PDB entry 7VXD | electron microscopy, 4.00 A resolution | chains A and B of the 4 polymer chains in the assembly

== Chain A ==
Molecule: Spike glycoprotein
Source organism: Severe acute respiratory syndrome coronavirus 2
Notes: engineered mutation(s): deletions 241-243
Reference sequence: P0DTC2 (SPIKE_SARS2); aligned to UniProt positions 1-1206 over residues 1-1206
Chain sequence (1258 residues; row label = number of the first residue in the row; note: 3 numbers in that range are skipped by the numbering (no residue carries them; nothing is unmodelled there)):
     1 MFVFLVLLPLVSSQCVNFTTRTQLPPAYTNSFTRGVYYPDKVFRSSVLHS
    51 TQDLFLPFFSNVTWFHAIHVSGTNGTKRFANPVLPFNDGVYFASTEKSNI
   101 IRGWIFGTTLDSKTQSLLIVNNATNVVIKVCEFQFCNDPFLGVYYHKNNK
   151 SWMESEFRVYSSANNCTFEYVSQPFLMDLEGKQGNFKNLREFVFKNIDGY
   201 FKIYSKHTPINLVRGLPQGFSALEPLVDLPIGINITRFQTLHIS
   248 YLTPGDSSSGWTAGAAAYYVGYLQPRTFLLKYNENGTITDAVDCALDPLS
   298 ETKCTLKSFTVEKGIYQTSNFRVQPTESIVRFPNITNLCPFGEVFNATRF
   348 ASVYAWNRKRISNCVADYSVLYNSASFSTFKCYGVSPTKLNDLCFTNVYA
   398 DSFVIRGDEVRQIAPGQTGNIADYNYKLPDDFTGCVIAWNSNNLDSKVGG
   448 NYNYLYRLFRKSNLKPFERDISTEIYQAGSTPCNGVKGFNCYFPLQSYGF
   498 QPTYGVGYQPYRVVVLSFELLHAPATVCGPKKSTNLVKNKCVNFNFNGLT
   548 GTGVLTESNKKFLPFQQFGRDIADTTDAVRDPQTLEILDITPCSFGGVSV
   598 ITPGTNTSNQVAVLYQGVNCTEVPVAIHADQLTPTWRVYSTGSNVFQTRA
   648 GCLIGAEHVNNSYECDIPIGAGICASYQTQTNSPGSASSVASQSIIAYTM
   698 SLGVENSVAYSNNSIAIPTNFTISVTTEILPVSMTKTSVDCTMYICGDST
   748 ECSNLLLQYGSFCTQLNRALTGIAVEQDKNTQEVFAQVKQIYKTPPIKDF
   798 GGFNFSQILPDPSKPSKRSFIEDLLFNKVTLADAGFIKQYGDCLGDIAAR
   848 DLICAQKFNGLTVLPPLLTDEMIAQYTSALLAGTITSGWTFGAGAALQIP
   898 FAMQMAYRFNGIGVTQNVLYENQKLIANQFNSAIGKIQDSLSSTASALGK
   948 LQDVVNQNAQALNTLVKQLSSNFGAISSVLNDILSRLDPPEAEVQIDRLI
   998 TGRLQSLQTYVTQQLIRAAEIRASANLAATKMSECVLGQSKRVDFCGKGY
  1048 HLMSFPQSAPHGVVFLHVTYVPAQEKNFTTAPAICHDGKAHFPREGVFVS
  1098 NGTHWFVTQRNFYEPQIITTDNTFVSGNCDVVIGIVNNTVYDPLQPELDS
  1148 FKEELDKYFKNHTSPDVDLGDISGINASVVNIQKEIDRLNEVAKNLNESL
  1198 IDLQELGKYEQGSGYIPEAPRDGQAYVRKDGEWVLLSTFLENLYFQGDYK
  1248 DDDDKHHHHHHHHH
Disordered / not traced: 1-13, 70-76, 248-254, 621-640, 677-688, 828-847, 1162-1261
Disulfide bonds: Cys131-Cys166, Cys291-Cys301, Cys336-Cys361, Cys379-Cys432, Cys391-Cys525, Cys480-Cys488, Cys538-Cys590, Cys617-Cys649, Cys662-Cys671, Cys738-Cys760, Cys743-Cys749, Cys1032-Cys1043, Cys1082-Cys1126
Sequence notes: variant Phe18 (Leu in P0DTC2), Ala80 (Asp in P0DTC2), Gly215 (Asp in P0DTC2), Ile243 (Arg246 in P0DTC2), Asn417 (Lys in P0DTC2), Lys484 (Glu in P0DTC2), Tyr501 (Asn in P0DTC2), Gly614 (Asp in P0DTC2), Gly682 (Arg in P0DTC2), Ser683 (Arg in P0DTC2), Ser685 (Arg in P0DTC2), Val701 (Ala in P0DTC2), Pro986 (Lys in P0DTC2), Pro987 (Val in P0DTC2); expression tag (1207-1261)

== Chain B ==
Molecule: Spike glycoprotein
Source organism: Severe acute respiratory syndrome coronavirus 2
Notes: engineered mutation(s): deletions 241-243
Reference sequence: P0DTC2 (SPIKE_SARS2); aligned to UniProt positions 1-1206 over residues 1-1206
Chain sequence (1258 residues; numbered 1 to 1261; 3 numbers in that range are skipped by the numbering (no residue carries them; nothing is unmodelled there); the number before each row is that of its first residue):
     1 MFVFLVLLPLVSSQCVNFTTRTQLPPAYTNSFTRGVYYPDKVFRSSVLHS
    51 TQDLFLPFFSNVTWFHAIHVSGTNGTKRFANPVLPFNDGVYFASTEKSNI
   101 IRGWIFGTTLDSKTQSLLIVNNATNVVIKVCEFQFCNDPFLGVYYHKNNK
   151 SWMESEFRVYSSANNCTFEYVSQPFLMDLEGKQGNFKNLREFVFKNIDGY
   201 FKIYSKHTPINLVRGLPQGFSALEPLVDLPIGINITRFQTLHI
   247 SYLTPGDSSSGWTAGAAAYYVGYLQPRTFLLKYNENGTITDAVDCALDPL
   297 SETKCTLKSFTVEKGIYQTSNFRVQPTESIVRFPNITNLCPFGEVFNATR
   347 FASVYAWNRKRISNCVADYSVLYNSASFSTFKCYGVSPTKLNDLCFTNVY
   397 ADSFVIRGDEVRQIAPGQTGNIADYNYKLPDDFTGCVIAWNSNNLDSKVG
   447 GNYNYLYRLFRKSNLKPFERDISTEIYQAGSTPCNGVKGFNCYFPLQSYG
   497 FQPTYGVGYQPYRVVVLSFELLHAPATVCGPKKSTNLVKNKCVNFNFNGL
   547 TGTGVLTESNKKFLPFQQFGRDIADTTDAVRDPQTLEILDITPCSFGGVS
   597 VITPGTNTSNQVAVLYQGVNCTEVPVAIHADQLTPTWRVYSTGSNVFQTR
   647 AGCLIGAEHVNNSYECDIPIGAGICASYQTQTNSPGSASSVASQSIIAYT
   697 MSLGVENSVAYSNNSIAIPTNFTISVTTEILPVSMTKTSVDCTMYICGDS
   747 TECSNLLLQYGSFCTQLNRALTGIAVEQDKNTQEVFAQVKQIYKTPPIKD
   797 FGGFNFSQILPDPSKPSKRSFIEDLLFNKVTLADAGFIKQYGDCLGDIAA
   847 RDLICAQKFNGLTVLPPLLTDEMIAQYTSALLAGTITSGWTFGAGAALQI
   897 PFAMQMAYRFNGIGVTQNVLYENQKLIANQFNSAIGKIQDSLSSTASALG
   947 KLQDVVNQNAQALNTLVKQLSSNFGAISSVLNDILSRLDPPEAEVQIDRL
   997 ITGRLQSLQTYVTQQLIRAAEIRASANLAATKMSECVLGQSKRVDFCGKG
  1047 YHLMSFPQSAPHGVVFLHVTYVPAQEKNFTTAPAICHDGKAHFPREGVFV
  1097 SNGTHWFVTQRNFYEPQIITTDNTFVSGNCDVVIGIVNNTVYDPLQPELD
  1147 SFKEELDKYFKNHTSPDVDLGDISGINASVVNIQKEIDRLNEVAKNLNES
  1197 LIDLQELGKYEQGSGYIPEAPRDGQAYVRKDGEWVLLSTFLENLYFQGDY
  1247 KDDDDKHHHHHHHHH
Disordered / not traced: 1-13, 70-76, 247-254, 621-640, 677-688, 828-847, 1162-1261
Disulfide bonds: Cys131-Cys166, Cys291-Cys301, Cys379-Cys432, Cys480-Cys488, Cys538-Cys590, Cys617-Cys649, Cys662-Cys671, Cys738-Cys760, Cys743-Cys749, Cys1032-Cys1043, Cys1082-Cys1126
Sequence notes: variant Phe18 (Leu in P0DTC2), Ala80 (Asp in P0DTC2), Gly215 (Asp in P0DTC2), Ile243 (Arg246 in P0DTC2), Asn417 (Lys in P0DTC2), Lys484 (Glu in P0DTC2), Tyr501 (Asn in P0DTC2), Gly614 (Asp in P0DTC2), Gly682 (Arg in P0DTC2), Ser683 (Arg in P0DTC2), Ser685 (Arg in P0DTC2), Val701 (Ala in P0DTC2), Pro986 (Lys in P0DTC2), Pro987 (Val in P0DTC2); expression tag (1207-1261)

== Interface between chain A and chain B ==
Contacting residue pairs (117; chain A residue first):
  Tyr38(A) - Leu560(B)  hydrophobic
  Lys41(A) - Pro521(B)
  Lys41(A) - Phe562(B)  hydrogen bond (side chain-backbone)
  Lys41(A) - Gln563(B)  hydrogen bond (backbone-side chain)
  Lys41(A) - Phe565(B)
  Val42(A) - Arg567(B)
  Phe43(A) - Arg567(B)
  Asp198(A) - Leu518(B)
  Tyr200(A) - Asn394(B)  hydrogen bond
  Tyr200(A) - Glu516(B)  hydrogen bond
  Pro225(A) - Phe562(B)  hydrophobic
  Gly232(A) - Arg357(B)  hydrogen bond (backbone-side chain)
  Tyr369(A) - Thr478(B)
  Phe377(A) - Asn487(B)
  Lys378(A) - Asn487(B)
  Cys379(A) - Asn487(B)
  Pro384(A) - Asn487(B)
  Thr385(A) - Ser477(B)  hydrogen bond
  Thr385(A) - Thr478(B)  hydrogen bond
  Asp737(A) - Asn317(B)  hydrogen bond
  Met740(A) - Arg319(B)  hydrogen bond
  Met740(A) - Phe592(B)  hydrophobic
  Gln755(A) - Ser968(B)  hydrogen bond (backbone-side chain)
  Gln755(A) - Asn969(B)
  Gln755(A) - Phe970(B)
  Gln755(A) - Gly971(B)
  Tyr756(A) - Ser968(B)
  Ser758(A) - Thr961(B)
  Ser758(A) - Gln965(B)  hydrogen bond
  Gln762(A) - Thr961(B)
  Gln762(A) - Thr1006(B)
  Lys786(A) - Leu699(B)
  Lys786(A) - Gly700(B)
  Gln787(A) - Val701(B)  hydrogen bond (side chain-backbone)
  Gln787(A) - Glu702(B)
  Gln787(A) - Asn703(B)  hydrogen bond
  Ile788(A) - Leu699(B)
  Ile788(A) - Val701(B)
  Tyr789(A) - Asn703(B)
  Lys790(A) - Glu702(B)  salt bridge
  Pro792(A) - Tyr707(B)  hydrophobic
  Asp796(A) - Asn709(B)
  Lys854(A) - Phe592(B)
  Phe855(A) - Pro589(B)  hydrophobic
  Phe855(A) - Phe592(B)
  Asn856(A) - Ala570(B)
  Leu861(A) - Gln613(B)
  Pro863(A) - Ala668(B)
  Leu864(A) - Pro665(B)  hydrophobic
  Leu864(A) - Gly669(B)  hydrogen bond (backbone-backbone)
  Leu864(A) - Ile670(B)
  Leu864(A) - Met697(B)
  Thr866(A) - Arg646(B)
  Thr866(A) - Ala668(B)
  Thr866(A) - Gly669(B)
  Met869(A) - Met697(B)  hydrophobic
  Met869(A) - Leu699(B)  hydrophobic
  Gln872(A) - Leu699(B)
  Tyr873(A) - Leu699(B)  hydrophobic
  Ala879(A) - Tyr707(B)
  Thr883(A) - Val705(B)
  Thr883(A) - Tyr707(B)  hydrogen bond
  Trp886(A) - Tyr1047(B)
  Trp886(A) - Arg1107(B)
  Ala890(A) - Gly1046(B)
  Ala892(A) - Glu1072(B)
  Ala893(A) - Glu1072(B)
  Leu894(A) - Ala713(B)
  Leu894(A) - Pro715(B)
  Leu894(A) - Glu1072(B)
  Gln895(A) - Val705(B)
  Gln895(A) - Ala706(B)
  Gln895(A) - Ile712(B)
  Gln895(A) - Ala713(B)  hydrogen bond (backbone-backbone)
  Gln895(A) - Asn1074(B)  hydrogen bond
  Pro897(A) - Asn709(B)
  Pro897(A) - Ser711(B)
  Pro897(A) - Thr1077(B)
  Met900(A) - Pro1079(B)  hydrophobic
  Met900(A) - Arg1107(B)  hydrogen bond (backbone-side chain)
  Tyr904(A) - Arg1107(B)
  Thr912(A) - Phe1121(B)
  Gln913(A) - Phe1089(B)
  Gln913(A) - Pro1090(B)  hydrogen bond (side chain-backbone)
  Asn914(A) - Phe1089(B)
  Asn914(A) - Ser1123(B)  hydrogen bond
  Tyr917(A) - Pro1079(B)  hydrogen bond (side chain-backbone)
  Tyr917(A) - Phe1089(B)  hydrophobic
  Gln920(A) - Ile1130(B)
  Ser967(A) - Ala570(B)  hydrogen bond (side chain-backbone)
  Ser967(A) - Asp571(B)  hydrogen bond
  Asn978(A) - Thr547(B)
  Ser982(A) - Lys386(B)
  Ser982(A) - Leu390(B)
  Arg983(A) - Val382(B)
  Arg983(A) - Lys386(B)
  Arg983(A) - Leu390(B)
  Arg983(A) - Thr430(B)  hydrogen bond
  Arg983(A) - Leu517(B)
  Leu984(A) - Gly381(B)
  Leu984(A) - Val382(B)
  Leu984(A) - Lys386(B)  hydrogen bond (backbone-side chain)
  Asp985(A) - Val382(B)
  Asp985(A) - Lys386(B)  salt bridge
  Pro986(A) - Lys386(B)
  Leu1012(A) - Ile1013(B)  hydrophobic
  Thr1027(A) - Arg1039(B)
  Ser1030(A) - Val1040(B)
  Ser1030(A) - Asp1041(B)  hydrogen bond
  Glu1031(A) - Arg1039(B)  salt bridge
  Leu1034(A) - Asp1041(B)
  Arg1039(A) - Arg1039(B)
  Glu1144(A) - Leu1145(B)
  Phe1148(A) - Lys1149(B)
  Phe1148(A) - Leu1152(B)  hydrophobic
  Leu1152(A) - Phe1156(B)  hydrophobic
  Tyr1155(A) - Phe1156(B)
Also at the interface, not in a pair above, chain A (91 interface residues in all): Asp40, Arg44, Val47, Ile231, Asp745, Gly757, Phe759, Arg765, Thr768, Gln784, Val785, Pro862, Thr887, Gly889, Ile896, Glu918, Val963, Gln1005, Thr1009, Gly1035, Glu1111
Also at the interface, not in a pair above, chain B (99 interface residues in all): Gln314, Tyr396, Phe486, Tyr489, Gly548, Thr549, Lys558, Phe559, Gln564, Gly566, Asp568, Ile569, Gly614, Ala647, Gly667, Cys671, Ser698, Ser708, Ile714, Gln957, Thr1009, Gln1010, Lys1045, Val1068, Pro1069, Val1129

== Overview ==
91 residues of chain A and 99 residues of chain B are in contact, with 26 hydrogen bonds and 3 salt bridges.
Polar contacts include Lys790(A)-Glu702(B), Asp985(A)-Lys386(B) and Glu1031(A)-Arg1039(B).
Chain A and chain B are both Spike glycoprotein (Severe acute respiratory syndrome coronavirus 2); the
structure, SARS-CoV-2 spike protein in complex with ACE2, Beta variant, C1 state, was determined by electron
microscopy, deposited together with 7VX4, 7VX5, 7VX9, 7VXA, 7VXB, 7VXC and 3 further entries.
